PDB entry 3DY4 | X-ray diffraction, 2.80 A resolution | chains I and Y of the 28 polymer chains in the assembly

# Chain I
Name: Proteasome component PUP3
Source organism: Saccharomyces cerevisiae
Notes: EC 3.4.25.1
UniProtKB: P25451 (PSB3_YEAST); the construct lacks a stretch of the UniProt sequence and is renumbered around it, so the offset changes along the chain: -8 to -1 = UniProt 2-9; 1-36 = UniProt 10-45; 38-105 = UniProt 46-113; 106-122 = UniProt 117-133; 2 more segments
Sequence (204 residues; each row starts with the number of its first residue; note: 3 numbers in that range are skipped by the numbering (no residue carries them; nothing is unmodelled there); a row labelled like 10A-10C holds insertion residues (10A, then the next letters in order); numbers below 1 keep their minus sign (Ser-8 is residue -8)):
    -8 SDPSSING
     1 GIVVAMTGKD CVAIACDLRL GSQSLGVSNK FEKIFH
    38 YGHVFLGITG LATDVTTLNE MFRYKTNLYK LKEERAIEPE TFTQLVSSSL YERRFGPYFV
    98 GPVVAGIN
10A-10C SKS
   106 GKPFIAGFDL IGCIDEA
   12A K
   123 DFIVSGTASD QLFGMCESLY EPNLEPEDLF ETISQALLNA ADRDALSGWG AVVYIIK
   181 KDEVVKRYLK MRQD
Swiss-Prot annotation at these positions:
  - modified residue: Ser22 (Phosphoserine)
  - cross-link: Lys62 (Glycyl lysine isopeptide (Lys-Gly) (interchain with G-Cter in ubiquitin))

# Chain Y
Name: Proteasome component PRE2
Source organism: Saccharomyces cerevisiae
Notes: EC 3.4.25.1
UniProtKB: P30656 (PSB5_YEAST); the construct lacks a stretch of the UniProt sequence and is renumbered around it, so the offset changes along the chain: 1-105 = UniProt 76-180; 106-181 = UniProt 183-258; 183-211 = UniProt 259-287
Sequence (212 residues; numbered 1 to 211 plus 2 insertion-coded residues; 1 number in that range is skipped by the numbering (no residue carries it; nothing is unmodelled there); the number before each row is that of its first residue; a row labelled like 10A-10B holds insertion residues (10A, then the next letters in order)):
     1 TTTLAFRFQG GIIVAVDSRA TAGNWVASQT VKKVIEINPF LLGTMAGGAA DCQFWETWLG
    61 SQCRLHELRE KERISVAAAS KILSNLVYQY KGAGLSMGTM ICGYT
10A-10B RK
   106 EGPTIYYVDS DGTRLKGDIF CVGSGQTFAY GVLDSNYKWD LSVEDALYLG KRSILAAAHR
   166 DAYSGGSVNL YHVTED
   183 GWIYHGNHDV GELFWKVKEE EGSFNNVIG
Glycans and other covalent adducts: Omuralide, open form (SLA) linked to Thr1
Ligand contacts: Omuralide, open form (SLA): Arg19, Ala20, Thr21, Val31, Lys33, Met45, Ala46, Gly47, Gly48, Ala49, Ser129, Tyr168

# Interface between chain I and chain Y
Residue-residue contacts - 43 pairs, chain I then chain Y:
  Arg19(I) - Ala167(Y)
  Ser24(I) - Arg165(Y)
  Ser24(I) - Asp166(Y)
  Ser24(I) - Ala167(Y)  hydrogen bond (backbone-backbone)
  Ser24(I) - Tyr168(Y)
  Leu25(I) - Phe133(Y)  hydrophobic
  Leu25(I) - Arg165(Y)
  Gly26(I) - Arg165(Y)  hydrogen bond (backbone-side chain)
  Asn29(I) - Asn208(Y)
  Asn29(I) - Val209(Y)
  Lys30(I) - Asn208(Y)  hydrogen bond (side chain-backbone)
  Gln133(I) - Trp25(Y)
  Asp164(I) - Gln29(Y)
  Arg165(I) - Asn24(Y)
  Arg165(I) - Trp25(Y)
  Arg165(I) - Val26(Y)  hydrogen bond (side chain-backbone)
  Arg165(I) - Ala27(Y)  hydrogen bond (side chain-backbone)
  Arg165(I) - Ser28(Y)
  Asp166(I) - Asn24(Y)
  Asp166(I) - Val26(Y)
  Ala167(I) - Asn24(Y)  hydrogen bond (backbone-backbone)
  Ala167(I) - Val26(Y)
  Ala167(I) - Ala167(Y)
  Ala167(I) - Tyr168(Y)  hydrophobic
  Leu168(I) - Asn24(Y)
  Trp171(I) - His164(Y)  hydrogen bond (side chain-backbone)
  Trp171(I) - Arg165(Y)
  Lys190(I) - Trp197(Y)
  Met191(I) - Trp197(Y)
  Arg192(I) - Gly171(Y)  hydrogen bond (side chain-backbone)
  Arg192(I) - Asp191(Y)  salt bridge
  Arg192(I) - Gly193(Y)
  Gln193(I) - His164(Y)  hydrogen bond (backbone-side chain)
  Gln193(I) - Phe196(Y)
  Gln193(I) - Trp197(Y)
  Gln193(I) - Val209(Y)
  Asp194(I) - Arg19(Y)  salt bridge
  Asp194(I) - Ala163(Y)
  Asp194(I) - Asp166(Y)
  Asp194(I) - Ser169(Y)
  Asp194(I) - Gly170(Y)
  Asp194(I) - Gly171(Y)  hydrogen bond (side chain-backbone)
  Asp194(I) - Val192(Y)
Also at the interface, not in a pair above, chain I (20 interface residues in all): Ser-4, Val27
Also at the interface, not in a pair above, chain Y (26 interface residues in all): Thr21, Ile210

# In short
The interface between chain I and chain Y involves 20 residues on one side and 26 on the other; the contacts
include 10 hydrogen bonds and 2 salt bridges. Among the polar pairs are Arg192(I)-Asp191(Y),
Asp194(I)-Arg19(Y) and Gly26(I)-Arg165(Y). Covalently linked Omuralide, open form: at Thr1(Y).
Chain I is Proteasome component PUP3 and chain Y is Proteasome component PRE2, both from Saccharomyces
cerevisiae; the structure, Crystal structure of yeast 20S proteasome in complex with spirolactacystin, was
determined by X-ray diffraction, deposited together with 3DY3.
